Entry 8FLQ (electron microscopy, 2.55 A resolution); this record covers chains A and B of the 6 polymer chains in the assembly.

# Chain A
Name: Guanine nucleotide-binding protein G(s) subunit alpha isoforms short
Source organism: Homo sapiens
Reference sequence: P63092 (GNAS2_HUMAN); residue numbers follow UniProt; this construct covers 1-394
Sequence (394 residues; numbered 1 to 394; the number before each row is that of its first residue):
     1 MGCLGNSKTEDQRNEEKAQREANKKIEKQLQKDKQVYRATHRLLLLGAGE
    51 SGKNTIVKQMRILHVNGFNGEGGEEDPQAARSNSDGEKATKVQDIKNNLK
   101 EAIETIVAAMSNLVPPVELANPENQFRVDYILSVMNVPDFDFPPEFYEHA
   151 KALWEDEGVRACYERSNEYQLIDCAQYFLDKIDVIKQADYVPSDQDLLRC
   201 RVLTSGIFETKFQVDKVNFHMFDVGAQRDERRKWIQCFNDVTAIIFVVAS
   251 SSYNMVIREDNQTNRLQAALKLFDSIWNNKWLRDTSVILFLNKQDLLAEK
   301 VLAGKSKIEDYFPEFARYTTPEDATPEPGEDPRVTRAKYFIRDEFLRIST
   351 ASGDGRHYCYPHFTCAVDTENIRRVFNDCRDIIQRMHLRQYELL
Disordered / not traced: 1-13, 64-204, 254-261
Sequence notes: engineered mutation Asn54 (Ser in P63092), Ala226 (Gly in P63092), Ala268 (Glu in P63092), Lys271 (Asn in P63092), Asp274 (Lys in P63092), Lys280 (Arg in P63092), Asp284 (Thr in P63092), Thr285 (Ile in P63092)

# Chain B
Name: Guanine nucleotide-binding protein G(I)/G(S)/G(T) subunit beta-1
Source organism: Homo sapiens
Reference sequence: P62873 (GBB1_HUMAN); residue numbers follow UniProt; this construct covers 2-340
Sequence (340 residues; numbered 1 to 340; the number before each row is that of its first residue):
     1 QSELDQLRQEAEQLKNQIRDARKACADATLSQITNNIDPVGRIQMRTRRT
    51 LRGHLAKIYAMHWGTDSRLLVSASQDGKLIIWDSYTTNKVHAIPLRSSWV
   101 MTCAYAPSGNYVACGGLDNICSIYNLKTREGNVRVSRELAGHTGYLSCCR
   151 FLDDNQIVTSSGDTTCALWDIETGQQTTTFTGHTGDVMSLSLAPDTRLFV
   201 SGACDASAKLWDVREGMCRQTFTGHESDINAICFFPNGNAFATGSDDATC
   251 RLFDLRADQELMTYSHDNIICGITSVSFSKSGRLLLAGYDDFNCNVWDAL
   301 KADRAGVLAGHDNRVSCLGVTDDGMAVATGSWDSFLKIWN
Disordered / not traced: 1-3
Sequence notes: expression tag (1)
UniProt features mapped onto this chain:
  - modified residue: Ser2 (N-acetylserine), His266 (Phosphohistidine)
  - natural variant: Leu30 (L30F: In MRD42; uncertain significance), Arg52 (R52G: In MRD42), Gly64 (G64V: In MRD42), Asp76 (D76E: In MRD42; D76G: In MRD42), Gly77 (G77S: In MRD42), Lys78 (K78R: In MRD42), Ile80 (I80N: In MRD42; I80T: In MRD42), His91 (H91R: In MRD42; uncertain significance), Ala92 (A92T: In MRD42), Pro94 (P94S: In MRD42), Leu95 (L95P: In MRD42), Arg96 (R96L: In MRD42), 5 further natural variant entries in UniProt

# Chain A / chain B interface
Residue-residue contacts (67; chain A residue first):
  Glu16(A) - Arg68(B)  salt bridge
  Gln19(A) - Arg68(B)
  Gln19(A) - Asp83(B)  hydrogen bond
  Gln19(A) - Thr86(B)  hydrogen bond
  Gln19(A) - Asn88(B)  hydrogen bond
  Arg20(A) - Asn88(B)
  Asn23(A) - Asn88(B)  hydrogen bond
  Asn23(A) - Lys89(B)  hydrogen bond (side chain-backbone)
  Ile26(A) - Lys89(B)
  Ile26(A) - Val90(B)
  Ile26(A) - His91(B)
  Ile26(A) - Ala92(B)  hydrophobic
  Glu27(A) - Lys89(B)  salt bridge
  Leu30(A) - Lys78(B)
  Leu30(A) - Lys89(B)
  Asp33(A) - Leu55(B)
  Asp33(A) - Lys78(B)  salt bridge
  Lys34(A) - Leu55(B)
  Tyr37(A) - Leu55(B)  hydrophobic
  Tyr37(A) - Ala56(B)
  Tyr37(A) - Asp76(B)
  Arg38(A) - Leu55(B)  hydrogen bond (side chain-backbone)
  Gly206(A) - Leu117(B)
  Gly206(A) - Asp118(B)
  Gly206(A) - Asn119(B)
  Ile207(A) - Trp99(B)
  Ile207(A) - Leu117(B)
  Glu209(A) - Ser97(B)
  Phe222(A) - Trp99(B)
  Ala226(A) - Asn119(B)  hydrogen bond (backbone-side chain)
  Ala226(A) - Thr143(B)
  Gln227(A) - Leu117(B)  hydrogen bond (side chain-backbone)
  Gln227(A) - Asn119(B)  hydrogen bond
  Gln227(A) - Gly144(B)
  Gln227(A) - Tyr145(B)  hydrogen bond (side chain-backbone)
  Arg228(A) - Gly162(B)  hydrogen bond (side chain-backbone)
  Arg228(A) - Gly185(B)
  Arg228(A) - Asp186(B)  salt bridge
  Glu230(A) - Asp186(B)
  Arg232(A) - Cys204(B)  hydrogen bond (side chain-backbone)
  Arg232(A) - Asp228(B)  salt bridge
  Lys233(A) - Tyr145(B)
  Lys233(A) - Met188(B)
  Lys233(A) - Cys204(B)
  Lys233(A) - Asp228(B)  salt bridge
  Lys233(A) - Asn230(B)  hydrogen bond
  Lys233(A) - Asp246(B)  salt bridge
  Trp234(A) - Leu117(B)  hydrophobic
  Trp234(A) - Tyr145(B)
  Gln236(A) - Lys57(B)
  Gln236(A) - Tyr59(B)  hydrogen bond (backbone-side chain)
  Gln236(A) - Arg314(B)  hydrogen bond
  Gln236(A) - Trp332(B)
  Cys237(A) - Lys57(B)  hydrogen bond (backbone-side chain)
  Cys237(A) - Tyr59(B)  hydrogen bond (backbone-side chain)
  Cys237(A) - Gln75(B)  hydrogen bond
  Cys237(A) - Trp99(B)
  Cys237(A) - Met101(B)  hydrophobic
  Phe238(A) - Trp99(B)  hydrophobic
  Phe238(A) - Leu117(B)  hydrophobic
  Asn239(A) - Lys57(B)  hydrogen bond
  Asn239(A) - Trp332(B)
  Asp240(A) - Lys57(B)  salt bridge
  Lys280(A) - Asp290(B)
  Trp281(A) - Asp290(B)
  Trp281(A) - Arg314(B)
  Trp281(A) - Trp332(B)  hydrophobic
Also at the interface, not in a pair above, chain A (32 interface residues in all): Ala22, Ser205, Val241
Also at the interface, not in a pair above, chain B (41 interface residues in all): Gly53, Ile80, Thr87, Asp163, Thr184, Cys271

# Overview
32 residues of chain A face 41 of chain B across their interface, with 19 hydrogen bonds and 8 salt bridges.
Among the polar pairs are Glu16(A)-Arg68(B), Glu27(A)-Lys89(B) and Asp33(A)-Lys78(B).
Here chain A is Guanine nucleotide-binding protein G(s) subunit alpha isoforms short and chain B is Guanine
nucleotide-binding protein G(I)/G(S)/G(T) subunit beta-1, both from Homo sapiens. Entry 8FLQ (Human PTH1R in
complex with PTH(1-34) and Gs) was determined by electron microscopy (same publication as 8FLR, 8FLS, 8FLT and
8FLU).
